PDB entry 1XNR | X-ray diffraction, 3.10 A resolution | chains A and E of the 23 polymer chains in the assembly

# Chain A
Molecule: 16S Ribosomal RNA
From: Thermus thermophilus
Sequence (1522 nucleotides; each row starts with the number of its first residue; note: 42 numbers in that range are skipped by the numbering (no residue carries them; nothing is unmodelled there); a row labelled like 190A-190L holds insertion residues (190A, then the next letters in order); numbering starts at 0):
     0 UUUGUUGGAGAGUUUGAUCCUGGCUCAGGGUGAACGCUGGCGGCGUGCCU
    50 AAGACAUGCAAGUCGUGCGGG
    73 CCGCGGGGUUUU
    88 ACUCCG
    95 UGGUC
   101 AGCGGCGGACGGGUGAGUAACGCGUGGGU
  129A G
   130 ACCUACCCGGAAGAGGGGGACAACCCGGGGAAACUCGGGCUAAUCCCCCA
   180 UGUGGACCCGC
190A-190L CCCUUGGGGUGU
   191 GUCCAAAGGGCUUU
   216 GCCCGCUUCCGGAUGGGCCCGCGUCCCAUCAGCUAGUUGGUGGGGUAAUG
   266 GCCCACCAAGGCGACGACGGGUAGCCGGUCUGAGAGGAUGGCCGGCCACA
   316 GGGGCACUGAGACACGGGCCCCACUCCUACGGGAGGCAGCAGUUAGGAAU
   366 CUUCCGCAAUGGGCGCAAGCCUGACGGAGCGACGCCGCUUGGAGGAAGAA
   416 GCCCUUCGGGGUGUAAACUCCUGAA
   442 CCCGGGACGAAACCCCCGACGA
   474 GGGGACUGACGGUACCGGG
   494 GUAAUAGCGCCGGCCAACUCCGUGCCAGCAGCCGCGGUAAUACGGAGGGC
   544 GCGAGCGUUACCCGGAUUCACUGGGCGUAAAGGGCGUGUAGGCGGCCUGG
   594 GGCGUCCCAUGUGAAAGACCACGGCUCAACCGUGGGGGAGCGUGGGAUAC
   644 GCUCAGGCUAGACGGUGGGAGAGGGUGGUGGAAUUCCCGGAGUAGCGGUG
   694 AAAUGCGCAGAUACCGGGAGGAACGCCGAUGGCGAAGGCAGCCACCUGGU
   744 CCACCCGUGACGCUGAGGCGCGAAAGCGUGGGGAGCAAACCGGAUUAGAU
   794 ACCCGGGUAGUCCACGCCCUAAACGAUGCGCGCUAGGUCUCUGGGUCU
   848 CCUGGGGGCCGAAGCUAACGCGUUAAGCGCGCCGCCUGGGGAGUACGGCC
   898 GCAAGGCUGAAACUCAAAGGAAUUGACGGGGGCCCGCACAAGCGGUGGAG
   948 CAUGUGGUUUAAUUCGAAGCAACGCGAAGAACCUUACCAGGCCUUGACAU
   998 GCUAG
 1002A G
  1003 GAACCCGGGUGAAAGCCUGGGGUGCCCCG
1031A-1031D CGAG
  1032 GGGAGCCCUAGCACAGGUGCUGCAUGGCCGUCGUCAGCUCGUGCCGUGAG
  1082 GUGUUGGGUUAAGUCCCGCAACGAGCGCAACCCCCGCCGUUAGUUGCCAG
  1132 CGGUUCGGCCGGGCACUCUAACGGGACUGCCCGCGAAA
  1171 GCGGGAGGAAGGAGGGGACGACGUCUGGUCAGCAUGGCCCUUACGGCCUG
  1221 GGCGACACACGUGCUACAAUGCCCACUACAAAGCGAUGCCACCCGGCAAC
  1271 GGGGAGCUAAUCGCAAAAAGGUGGGCCCAGUUCGGAUUGGGGUCUGCAAC
  1321 CCGACCCCAUGAAGCCGGAAUCGCUAGUAAUCGCGGAUCAGC
 1362A C
  1363 AUGCCGCGGUGAAUACGUUCCCGGGCCUUGUACACACCGCCCGUCACGCC
  1413 AUGGGAGCGGGCUCUACCCGAAGUCGCCGGG
  1446 AGCCUACGGG
  1459 CAGGCGCCGAGGGUAGGGCCCGUGACUGGGGCGAAGUCGUAACAAGGUAG
  1509 CUGUACCGGAAGGUGCGGCUGGAUCACCUCCUUUCU
Disordered / not traced: 0-4, 1002A, 1031A-1031D, 1362A, 1535-1538
Metal / ion sites: Mg2+ site 1: U14, U17; Mg2+ site 2 near G21 (its only coordinating residue here); Mg2+ site 3: G46, G394; Mg2+ site 4: C48, G115; Mg2+ site 5 near A53 (its only coordinating residue here); Mg2+ site 6: A59, C386, U387; Mg2+ site 7: G61, U62, G105; Mg2+ site 8: G70, U98; Mg2+ site 9: G107, G326; Mg2+ site 10: A109, G331; Mg2+ site 11: A116, G117, G289; Mg2+ site 12: C121, G124, U125, G126, G236; 60 more Mg2+ sites not listed
Residues lining bound ligands: paromomycin (PAR): C1404, G1405, U1406, C1407, A1408, C1409, C1490, G1491, A1492, A1493, G1494, U1495, C1496

# Chain E
Name: 16S Ribosomal protein S5
From: Thermus thermophilus
UniProtKB: P27152 (RS5_THETH); residues 1-162 here correspond to UniProt positions 0-161 (UniProt number = residue number - 1)
Amino-acid sequence (162 residues; numbered 1 to 162; the number before each row is that of its first residue):
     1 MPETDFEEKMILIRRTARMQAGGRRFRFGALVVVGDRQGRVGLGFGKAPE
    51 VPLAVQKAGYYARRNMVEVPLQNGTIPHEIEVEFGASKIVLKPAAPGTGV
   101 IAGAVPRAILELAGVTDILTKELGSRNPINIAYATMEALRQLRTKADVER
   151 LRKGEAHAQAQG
Disordered / not traced: 1-4, 155-162

# Interface between chain A and chain E
Contacting residue pairs (77):
  G6(A) with Lys92(E), base contact; Ala94(E), base contact; Ala95(E), hydrogen bond to the base; Thr98(E), hydrogen bond to the base; Leu119(E), base contact
  G7(A) with Lys92(E), base contact; Ile101(E), phosphate contact; Leu119(E), phosphate contact; Thr120(E), hydrogen bond to the sugar; Lys121(E), base contact
  A8(A) with Ile101(E), sugar contact; Ala102(E), hydrogen bond to the sugar; Gly103(E), hydrogen bond to the sugar; Arg107(E), base contact; Thr120(E), sugar contact
  G9(A) with Lys121(E), salt bridge to the phosphate; Glu122(E), hydrogen bond to the phosphate; Arg126(E), salt bridge to the phosphate
  A10(A) with Arg126(E), phosphate contact
  G15(A) with Ala17(E), hydrogen bond to the base; Arg18(E), base contact; Met19(E), base contact; Arg24(E), hydrogen bond to the sugar
  A16(A) with Thr16(E), sugar contact; Ala17(E), sugar contact
  U17(A) with Arg14(E), hydrogen bond to the phosphate
  C18(A) with Arg14(E), salt bridge to the phosphate; Asn127(E), hydrogen bond to the phosphate; Asn130(E), phosphate contact
  C19(A) with Ala86(E), phosphate contact; Ser125(E), hydrogen bond to the phosphate; Asn127(E), phosphate contact; Asn130(E), hydrogen bond to the phosphate
  U20(A) with Ala86(E), phosphate contact
  A559(A) with Lys121(E), salt bridge to the phosphate; Arg126(E), salt bridge to the phosphate
  U560(A) with Leu123(E), base contact
  A864(A) with Gly85(E), phosphate contact
  U921(A) with Arg18(E), sugar contact; Met19(E), hydrogen bond to the sugar; Gln20(E), sugar contact
  G922(A) with Met19(E), phosphate contact; Gln20(E), hydrogen bond to the phosphate; Ala21(E), phosphate contact
  A923(A) with Ala21(E), phosphate contact
  C1069(A) with Arg25(E), phosphate contact
  U1070(A) with Arg18(E), salt bridge to the phosphate; Gln20(E), phosphate contact; Arg25(E), salt bridge to the phosphate
  C1071(A) with Arg18(E), salt bridge to the phosphate
  G1072(A) with Pro49(E), phosphate contact; Lys57(E), salt bridge to the phosphate
  U1073(A) with Lys57(E), salt bridge to the phosphate
  G1074(A) with Tyr60(E), phosphate contact; Tyr61(E), hydrogen bond to the phosphate
  G1077(A) with Lys47(E), hydrogen bond to the base
  U1078(A) with Ile129(E), sugar contact; Asn130(E), hydrogen bond to the sugar; Tyr133(E), phosphate contact
  G1079(A) with Arg14(E), hydrogen bond to the phosphate; Tyr133(E), phosphate contact
  A1080(A) with Arg14(E), salt bridge to the phosphate; Thr16(E), hydrogen bond to the phosphate; Ala17(E), sugar contact; Phe45(E), phosphate contact; Lys47(E), salt bridge to the phosphate
  G1081(A) with Thr16(E), hydrogen bond to the phosphate; Ala17(E), phosphate contact; Arg18(E), phosphate contact; Arg27(E), salt bridge to the phosphate
  C1192(A) with Arg25(E), hydrogen bond to the base
  G1193(A) with Arg25(E), hydrogen bond to the sugar
  U1194(A) with Gly22(E), sugar contact
  A1396(A) with Met19(E), base contact
  C1397(A) with Arg24(E), salt bridge to the phosphate
  A1398(A) with Gln20(E), hydrogen bond to the base; Gly22(E), base contact
Other interface residues (no listed pair), chain A (35 interface residues in all): G558
Other interface residues (no listed pair), chain E (43 interface residues in all): Gly23, Ala48, Leu53, Phe84, Ser87

# Overview
35 residues of chain A and 43 residues of chain E are in contact; the contacts include 23 hydrogen bonds and
14 salt bridges. Among the polar pairs are G6(A)-Ala95(E), G6(A)-Thr98(E) and G15(A)-Ala17(E). Bound to chain
A: paromomycin. U14(A) and U17(A) coordinate Mg2+ site 1.
Chain A is 16S Ribosomal RNA and chain E is 16S Ribosomal protein S5, both from Thermus thermophilus; the
structure, Crystal Structure of an Inosine-Cytosine Wobble Base Pair in the Context of the Decoding Center,
was determined by X-ray diffraction, deposited together with 1XNQ.
